Entry 8VA6 (X-ray diffraction, 1.57 A resolution); this record covers chain A.

[Chain A]
Name: Menin
Organism: Homo sapiens
UniProt: O00255 (MEN1_HUMAN); numbering as in UniProt; present here: 1-53, 74-386, 399-459, 539-593
Sequence (489 residues; row label = number of the first residue in the row; note: 109 numbers in that range are skipped by the numbering (no residue carries them; nothing is unmodelled there); numbers below 1 keep their minus sign (Gly-4 is residue -4)):
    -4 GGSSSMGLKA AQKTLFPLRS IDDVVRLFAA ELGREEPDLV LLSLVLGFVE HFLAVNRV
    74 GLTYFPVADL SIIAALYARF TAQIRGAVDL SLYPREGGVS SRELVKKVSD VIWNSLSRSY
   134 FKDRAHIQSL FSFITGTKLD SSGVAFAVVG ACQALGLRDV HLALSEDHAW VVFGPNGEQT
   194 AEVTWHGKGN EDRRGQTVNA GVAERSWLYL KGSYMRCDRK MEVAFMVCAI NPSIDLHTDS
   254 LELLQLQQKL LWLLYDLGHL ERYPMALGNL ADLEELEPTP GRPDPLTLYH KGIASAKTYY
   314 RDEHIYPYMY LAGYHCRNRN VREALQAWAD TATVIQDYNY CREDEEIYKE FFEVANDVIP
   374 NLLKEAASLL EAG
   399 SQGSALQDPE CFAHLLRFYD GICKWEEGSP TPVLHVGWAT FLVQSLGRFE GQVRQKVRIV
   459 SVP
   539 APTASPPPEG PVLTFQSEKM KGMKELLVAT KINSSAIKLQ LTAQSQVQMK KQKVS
Disordered / not traced: -4 to 1, 539-548, 589-593
Differences from the reference sequence: expression tag (-4 to 0)
Curated features (UniProtKB/Swiss-Prot):
  - modified residue: Ser543 (Phosphoserine)
Ligand contacts: Ziftomenib (K5O): Ser155, Leu177, Ser178, Glu179, Asp180, His181, Ala182, Phe238, Cys241, Tyr276, Met278, Ala279, Asn282, Asp285, Tyr319, Met322, Tyr323, Ala325, Gly326, Cys329, Arg330, Trp341, Glu363, Glu366, Val367, Val371

[In short]
Chain A binds Ziftomenib.
Chain A is Menin (Homo sapiens); the structure, Menin in complex with Ziftomenib (KO-539), was determined by
X-ray diffraction (same publication as 8VA5).
